Entry 2ILZ (X-ray diffraction, 2.50 A resolution); this record covers chain A.

[Chain A]
Molecule: poliovirus polymerase
From: Human poliovirus 1
Notes: EC 2.7.7.48; fragment: RNA-directed RNA polymerase, residues 1748-2208
UniProtKB: P03300 (POLG_POL1M); residues 1-461 here correspond to UniProt positions 1748-2208 (UniProt number = residue number + 1747)
Sequence (461 residues; numbered 1 to 461; the number before each row is that of its first residue):
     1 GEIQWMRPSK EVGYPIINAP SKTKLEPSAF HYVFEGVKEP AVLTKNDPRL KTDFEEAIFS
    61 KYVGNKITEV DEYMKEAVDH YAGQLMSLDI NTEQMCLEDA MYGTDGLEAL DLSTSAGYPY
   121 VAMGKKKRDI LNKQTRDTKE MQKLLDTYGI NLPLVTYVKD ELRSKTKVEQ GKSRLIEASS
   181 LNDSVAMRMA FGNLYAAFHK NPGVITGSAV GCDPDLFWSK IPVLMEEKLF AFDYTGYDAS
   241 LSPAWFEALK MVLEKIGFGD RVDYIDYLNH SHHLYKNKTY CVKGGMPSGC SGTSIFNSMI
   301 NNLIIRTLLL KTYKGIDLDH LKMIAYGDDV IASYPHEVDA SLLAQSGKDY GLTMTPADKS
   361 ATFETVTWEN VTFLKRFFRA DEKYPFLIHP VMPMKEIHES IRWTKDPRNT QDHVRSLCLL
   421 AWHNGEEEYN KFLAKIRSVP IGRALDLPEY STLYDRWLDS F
Modified residues: Cys96, Cys212, Cys281, Cys290 (s-(dimethylarsenic)cysteine; CAS)
Construct notes: modified residue (96, 212, 281, 290); engineered mutation Asp446 (Leu2193 in P03300), Asp455 (Arg2202 in P03300)
Ion coordination: Na+ site 1: Ser242, Tyr350; Na+ site 2: Leu268, Asn269, Ser271, Gly284, Gly285
Small-molecule neighbours: GTP: Lys61, Lys159, Arg163, Lys167, Arg174, Leu175, Ile176, Asp233, Tyr234, Thr235, Gly236, Tyr237, Asp238, Ser288, Asp328, Lys359
Swiss-Prot annotation at these positions:
  - binding site (Mg(2+)): Asp329
Reported in the primary citation:
  - binding site for the ligand GTP: Arg163, Lys167, Arg174, Asp238
  - contacts within the chain: Glu161-Arg174
  - Mn2+ coordination: Asp328
  - catalytic residues: Asp233, Asp328, Asp329
  - mutagenesis - F30A, F30A/F34A, F34A: abolished catalytic activity
  - mutagenesis - F30A: unchanged stability
  - mutagenesis - F30A/F34A, F30D/F34D (Tm change 4 degC), W403A (Tm change 6 degC), W403D (Tm change 4 degC): decreased stability

[Summary]
Chain A binds GTP. Ser242 and Tyr350 coordinate Na+ site 1. Leu268, Asn269, Ser271, Gly284 and Gly285
coordinate Na+ site 2. UniProt lists Mg2+-binding residue Asp329. From the paper: catalytic residues Asp233,
Asp328 and Asp329; F30A/F34A, F30D/F34D and W403A, among others, reduce stability; 6 substitutions were tested
in all.
Chain A is poliovirus polymerase (Human poliovirus 1); the structure, Crystal structure of poliovirus
polymerase complexed with GTP and Mn2+, was determined by X-ray diffraction (same publication as 2ILY, 2IM0,
2IM1, 2IM2 and 2IM3).
